9PD8 - chains H and I of the 15 polymer chains in the assembly; structure by electron microscopy, 4.23 A resolution (low resolution: residue-level contacts below are approximate; hydrogen-bond / salt-bridge calls are withheld).

# Chain H
Protein: Syntaxin-1A
From: Rattus norvegicus
UniProtKB: P32851 (STX1A_RAT); residue numbers follow UniProt; this construct covers 1-267
Amino-acid sequence (267 residues; row label = number of the first residue in the row):
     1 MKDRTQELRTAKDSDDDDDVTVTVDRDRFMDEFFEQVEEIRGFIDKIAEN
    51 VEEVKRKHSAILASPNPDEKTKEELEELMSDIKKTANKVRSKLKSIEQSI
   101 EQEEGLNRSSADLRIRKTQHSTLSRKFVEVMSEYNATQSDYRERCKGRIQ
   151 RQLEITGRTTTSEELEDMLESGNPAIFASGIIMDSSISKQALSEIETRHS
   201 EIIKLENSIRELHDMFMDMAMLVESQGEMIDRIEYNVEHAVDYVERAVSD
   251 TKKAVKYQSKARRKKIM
Not modelled in the structure: 1-190, 259-267
Swiss-Prot annotation at these positions:
  - site: Lys253, Ala254 (Microbial infection: Cleavage)
  - modified residue (Phosphoserine): Ser14, Ser64, Ser95, Ser188
  - cross-link (Glycyl lysine isopeptide (Lys-Gly)): Lys252 (interchain with G-Cter in SUMO), Lys253 (interchain with G-Cter in SUMO), Lys256 (interchain with G-Cter in SUMO)

# Chain I
Protein: Synaptosomal-associated protein 25, Alpha-soluble NSF attachment protein
From: Rattus norvegicus
UniProtKB: P60881 (SNP25_RAT); residues 1-206 carry their UniProt numbers (206 of 501 residues fall inside the UniProt entry; the rest is not from it)
Amino-acid sequence (518 residues; numbered -15 to 502; the number before each row is that of its first residue; numbers below 1 keep their minus sign (Met-15 is residue -15)):
   -15 MGSSHHHHHHSQDPNSMAEDADMRNELEEMQRRADQLADESLESTRRMLQ
    35 LVEESKDAGIRTLVMLDEQGEQLERIEEGMDQINKDMKEAEKNLTDLGKF
    85 AGLAVAPANKLKSSDAYKKAWGNNQDGVVASQPARVVDEREQMAISGGFI
   135 RRVTNDARENEMDENLEQVSGIIGNLRHMALDMGNEIDTQNRQIDRIMEK
   185 ADSNKTRIDEANQRATKMLGSGGMDTSGKQAEAMALLAEAERKVKNSQSF
   235 FSGLFGGSSKIEEACEIYARAANMFKMAKNWSAAGNAFCQAAQLHLQLQS
   285 KHDAATCFVDAGNAFKKADPQEAINCLMRAIEIYTDMGRFTIAAKHHISI
   335 AEIYETELVDVEKAIAHYEQSADYYKGEESNSSANKCLLKVAGYAAQLEQ
   385 YQKAIDIYEQVGTSAMDSPLLKYSAKDYFFKAALCHFCIDMLNAKLAVQK
   435 YEELFPAFSDSRECKLMKKLLEAHEEQNVDSYTESVKEYDSISRLDQWLT
   485 TMLLRIKKTIQGDEEDLR
Not modelled in the structure: -15 to 16, 87-502
Construct notes: expression tag (-15 to 0); conflict Ala85 (Cys in P60881), Ala88 (Cys in P60881), Ala90 (Cys in P60881), Ala92 (Cys in P60881); linker (207)
Swiss-Prot annotation at these positions:
  - region: Gly111 to Val120 (Interaction with ZDHHC13 and ZDHHC17)
  - site ((Microbial infection) Cleavage): Arg180, Ile181, Gln197, Arg198
  - modified residue: Thr138 (Phosphothreonine), Ser154 (Phosphoserine), Ser187 (Phosphoserine)

# Chain H / chain I interface
Contacting residue pairs - 37 pairs, chain H then chain I:
  Glu194(H) - Ala22(I)
  Glu194(H) - Ser25(I)
  Arg198(H) - Ser25(I)
  Arg198(H) - Leu26(I)
  Arg198(H) - Thr29(I)
  Glu201(H) - Thr29(I)
  Lys204(H) - Leu33(I)
  Leu205(H) - Met32(I)
  Leu205(H) - Val36(I)
  Ser208(H) - Val36(I)
  Leu212(H) - Lys40(I)
  Met215(H) - Lys40(I)
  Met215(H) - Gly43(I)
  Met215(H) - Ile44(I)
  Met215(H) - Leu47(I)
  Asp218(H) - Leu47(I)
  Met219(H) - Thr46(I)
  Met219(H) - Leu47(I)
  Leu222(H) - Leu50(I)
  Leu222(H) - Asp51(I)
  Val223(H) - Leu50(I)
  Gln226(H) - Gly54(I)
  Gln226(H) - Leu57(I)
  Met229(H) - Leu57(I)
  Met229(H) - Glu58(I)
  Met229(H) - Glu61(I)
  Arg232(H) - Glu61(I)
  Arg232(H) - Met64(I)
  Ile233(H) - Ile60(I)
  Ile233(H) - Glu61(I)
  Ile233(H) - Met64(I)
  Asn236(H) - Met64(I)
  His239(H) - Lys72(I)
  Tyr243(H) - Met71(I)
  Tyr243(H) - Lys72(I)
  Tyr243(H) - Glu75(I)
  Ala247(H) - Glu75(I)
Also at the interface, not in a pair above, chain H (23 interface residues in all): Glu211, Ile230, Val237
Also at the interface, not in a pair above, chain I (25 interface residues in all): Leu21, Ser39

# Summary
The interface between chain H and chain I involves 23 residues on one side and 25 on the other.
Here chain H is Syntaxin-1A and chain I is Synaptosomal-associated protein 25, Alpha-soluble NSF attachment
protein, both from Rattus norvegicus. Entry 9PD8 (22bin20S complex (NSF-alphaSNAP-2:2 syntaxin-1a:SNAP-25),
hydrolyzing, class 21) was determined by electron microscopy (same publication as 9OJR, 9OJU, 9OJZ, 9OK3,
9OK5, 9OKC and 17 further entries).
